PDB entry 4YGV | X-ray diffraction, 1.76 A resolution | chains A and B

Chain A:
Name: aDabi-Fab2a heavy chain
Organism: Homo sapiens
Amino-acid sequence (222 residues; row label = number of the first residue in the row):
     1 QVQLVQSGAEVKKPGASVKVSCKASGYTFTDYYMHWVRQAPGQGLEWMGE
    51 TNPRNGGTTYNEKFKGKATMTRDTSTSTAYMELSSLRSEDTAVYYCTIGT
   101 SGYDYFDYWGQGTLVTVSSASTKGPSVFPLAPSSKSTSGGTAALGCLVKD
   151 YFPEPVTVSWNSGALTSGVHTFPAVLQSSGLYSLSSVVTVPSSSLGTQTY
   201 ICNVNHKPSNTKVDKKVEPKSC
Unresolved in the structure: 221-222
Disulfide bonds: C22-C96, C146-C202

Chain B:
Name: aDabi-Fab2a light chain
Organism: Homo sapiens
Amino-acid sequence (219 residues; each row starts with the number of its first residue):
     1 DIVMTQTPLSLSVTPGQPASISCRSSQSIVHSDGNIYLEWYLQKPGQSPK
    51 LLIYKVSYRFSGVPDRFSGSGSGTDFTLKISRVEAEDVGVYYCFQASHVP
   101 YTFGQGTKLEIKRTVAAPSVFIFPPSDEQLKSGTASVVCLLNNFYPREAK
   151 VQWKVDNALQSGNSQESVTEQDSKDSTYSLSSTLTLSKADYEKHKVYACE
   201 VTHQGLSSPVTKSFNRGEC
Unresolved in the structure: 219
Disulfide bonds: C23-C93, C139-C199

How chain A and chain B interact:
Residue-residue contacts (72):
  H35(A) with Y101(B)
  Q39(A) with Q43(B), hydrogen bond; Y92(B), hydrogen bond
  L45(A) with Y92(B), hydrophobic; F103(B)
  W47(A) with P100(B), hydrophobic; Y101(B); F103(B)
  E50(A) with Y101(B)
  N61(A) with P100(B)
  Y95(A) with Q43(B), hydrogen bond; Q47(B), hydrogen bond (side chain-backbone); S48(B)
  Y103(A) with Y37(B)
  D104(A) with F94(B); A96(B); Y101(B), hydrogen bond
  Y105(A) with Y37(B), hydrophobic; E39(B); Y41(B); Y54(B), hydrophobic
  F106(A) with Y41(B), hydrogen bond (backbone-side chain); L51(B); F94(B), hydrophobic
  D107(A) with F60(B)
  W109(A) with Y41(B); S48(B); P49(B)
  G110(A) with S48(B)
  F128(A) with S126(B); E128(B); Q129(B)
  P129(A) with S126(B); E128(B)
  L130(A) with F123(B); V138(B), hydrophobic
  A131(A) with F123(B)
  K135(A) with F121(B); I122(B), hydrogen bond (backbone-backbone); K212(B); S213(B), hydrogen bond (side chain-backbone)
  S136(A) with F121(B); F123(B)
  T137(A) with F121(B)
  S138(A) with F121(B)
  A143(A) with F121(B), hydrophobic; F123(B); L140(B), hydrophobic
  L147(A) with S136(B)
  K149(A) with Q129(B); T134(B); S136(B)
  H170(A) with N142(B); N143(B), hydrogen bond; S179(B), hydrogen bond
  F172(A) with L140(B), hydrophobic; S167(B); T169(B); S179(B); L180(B); S181(B)
  P173(A) with S167(B), hydrogen bond (backbone-side chain); V168(B)
  V175(A) with Q165(B); E166(B); S167(B)
  L176(A) with Q165(B), hydrogen bond (backbone-side chain)
  Q177(A) with Q165(B)
  S185(A) with S181(B), hydrogen bond
  V187(A) with L140(B), hydrophobic
  T189(A) with N142(B), hydrogen bond
  K215(A) with E128(B), salt bridge
Also at the interface, not in a pair above, chain A (39 interface residues in all): V37, E46, T59, L144
Also at the interface, not in a pair above, chain B (46 interface residues in all): K55, V99, S119, S132, D172, T183, T185, F214

In short:
39 residues of chain A and 46 residues of chain B are in contact, with 14 hydrogen bonds and 1 salt bridge.
Polar pairs include K215(A)-E128(B), Q39(A)-Q43(B) and Q39(A)-Y92(B).
Chain A is aDabi-Fab2a heavy chain and chain B is aDabi-Fab2a light chain, both from Homo sapiens; the
structure, Reversal Agent for Dabigatran, was determined by X-ray diffraction (same publication as 4YHI, 4YHK,
4YHL, 4YHM, 4YHN and 4YHO).
